Entry 7USF (electron microscopy, 3.50 A resolution); this record covers chains C and D of the 7 polymer chains in the assembly.

[Chain C (and D)]
Molecule: Integrase
Organism: Mouse mammary tumor virus
Notes: chain D of this document is another copy of the same molecule, construct and numbering; everything in this record applies to it too
UniProtKB: O56220 (O56220_MMTV); residues 1-319 here correspond to UniProt positions 1437-1755 (UniProt number = residue number + 1436)
Amino-acid sequence (319 residues; each row starts with the number of its first residue):
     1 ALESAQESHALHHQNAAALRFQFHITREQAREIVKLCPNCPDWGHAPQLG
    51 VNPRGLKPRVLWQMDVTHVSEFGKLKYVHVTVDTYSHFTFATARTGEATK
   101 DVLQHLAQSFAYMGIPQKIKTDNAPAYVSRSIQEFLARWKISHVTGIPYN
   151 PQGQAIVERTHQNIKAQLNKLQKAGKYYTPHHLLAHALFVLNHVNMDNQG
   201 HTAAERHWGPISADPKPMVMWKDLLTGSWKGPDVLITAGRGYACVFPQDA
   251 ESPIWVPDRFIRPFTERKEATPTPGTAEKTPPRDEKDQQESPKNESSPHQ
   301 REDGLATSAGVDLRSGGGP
Not modelled in the structure: 42-50, 146-153, 210-216, 265-319 (chain D: 1, 42-55, 145-153, 173-175, 210-216, 270-319)
Construct notes: engineered mutation S252 (Thr1688 in O56220)
Ion coordination: Zn2+: H9, H13, C37, C40
Reported in the primary citation:
  - binding site for vDNA strand (non-transferred): Q48, V51, P53, W255
  - binding site for vDNA-tDNA strand (transferred): P151, Q152, R159, Q162, R240
  - catalytic residues: D65, D122, E158
  - self-association interface (contacts with another copy of this molecule); pairs are residue here / residue on that copy: R240-D223 (salt bridge)
  - mutagenesis - R27A/R31A: abolished catalytic activity
  - mutagenesis - R159E, W255A: abolished catalytic activity on strand transfer
  - mutagenesis - P125T, Y149G, D223A, D223R: decreased catalytic activity on c.i.
  - mutagenesis - D223A (30- to 40-fold), D223R (30- to 40-fold): increased catalytic activity on h.s. integration
  - mutagenesis - P125D, P125T, Y149G, D223R, W255A: decreased catalytic activity (3'-processing)
  - mutagenesis - R159E: abolished catalytic activity (3'-processing)

[How chain C and chain D interact]
Contacting residue pairs (60):
  E7(C) - K140(D)
  A10(C) - R138(D)
  L11(C) - R138(D)
  L11(C) - W139(D)
  K100(C) - Y178(D)
  L103(C) - Y178(D)  hydrophobic
  L103(C) - H182(D)  hydrogen bond (backbone-side chain)
  Q104(C) - T179(D)
  Q104(C) - H182(D)
  A107(C) - H182(D)
  A107(C) - A185(D)
  Q108(C) - A185(D)
  F110(C) - F189(D)
  A111(C) - Y112(D)  hydrogen bond (backbone-side chain)
  A111(C) - A185(D)
  A111(C) - F189(D)  hydrophobic
  A111(C) - H193(D)  hydrogen bond (backbone-side chain)
  Y112(C) - A111(D)  hydrogen bond (side chain-backbone)
  Y112(C) - Y112(D)  hydrophobic
  I115(C) - F189(D)  hydrophobic
  R138(C) - L11(D)
  W139(C) - H12(D)
  W139(C) - H186(D)
  W139(C) - F189(D)  hydrophobic
  A174(C) - R138(D)  hydrogen bond (backbone-side chain)
  Y178(C) - L103(D)
  T179(C) - Q104(D)  hydrogen bond
  H182(C) - Q104(D)
  H182(C) - A107(D)
  A185(C) - A111(D)
  H186(C) - W139(D)
  F189(C) - F110(D)
  F189(C) - A111(D)
  F189(C) - G114(D)
  F189(C) - I115(D)  hydrophobic
  H193(C) - A111(D)
  H193(C) - G114(D)
  H193(C) - I115(D)
  H193(C) - W208(D)
  W208(C) - H193(D)
  W208(C) - A204(D)  hydrophobic
  W208(C) - W208(D)
  D223(C) - R267(D)  salt bridge
  V234(C) - K57(D)
  R240(C) - D258(D)  salt bridge
  R240(C) - I261(D)
  Y242(C) - R262(D)
  Y242(C) - P263(D)  hydrophobic
  F246(C) - L56(D)  hydrophobic
  F246(C) - K57(D)
  Q248(C) - L56(D)
  D249(C) - K268(D)  salt bridge
  A250(C) - L56(D)  hydrophobic
  S252(C) - E266(D)  hydrogen bond (side chain-backbone)
  P253(C) - P217(D)
  I254(C) - R267(D)
  W255(C) - M218(D)
  W255(C) - V219(D)  hydrophobic
  W255(C) - P263(D)  hydrophobic
  W255(C) - T265(D)  hydrogen bond (backbone-side chain)
Interface residues without a listed pair, chain C (42 interface residues in all): H12, M113, G114, A204, L225, C244, P247
Interface residues without a listed pair, chain D (41 interface residues in all): K100, Q108, H181, L188, L235, F264

[Overview]
42 residues of chain C face 41 of chain D across their interface, with 8 hydrogen bonds and 3 salt bridges.
Polar contacts include D223(C)-R267(D), R240(C)-D258(D) and D249(C)-K268(D). From the paper: catalytic
residues D65(C), D122(C) and E158(C); P125D, P125T and Y149G of chain C, among others, reduce catalytic
activity (3'-processing); 8 substitutions were tested in all.
Both chains are Integrase (Mouse mammary tumor virus). Entry 7USF (Mouse mammary tumor virus strand transfer
complex intasome) was determined by electron microscopy, deposited together with 7UT1.
